Entry 3L71 (X-ray diffraction, 2.84 A resolution); this record covers chains D and E of the 20 polymer chains in the assembly.

== Chain D ==
Name: Mitochondrial cytochrome c1, heme protein
From: Gallus gallus
Notes: EC 1.10.2.2
Reference sequence: D0VX26 (D0VX26_CHICK); numbering as in UniProt (aligned over 1-241)
Amino-acid sequence (241 residues; each row starts with the number of its first residue):
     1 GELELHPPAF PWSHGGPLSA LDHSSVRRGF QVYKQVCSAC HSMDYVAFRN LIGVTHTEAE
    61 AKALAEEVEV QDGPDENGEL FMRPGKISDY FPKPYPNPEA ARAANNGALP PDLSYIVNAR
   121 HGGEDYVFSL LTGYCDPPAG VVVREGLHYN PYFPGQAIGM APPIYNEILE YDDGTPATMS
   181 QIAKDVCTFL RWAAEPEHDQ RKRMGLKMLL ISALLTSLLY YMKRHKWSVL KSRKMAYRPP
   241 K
Bound ions: heme c Fe: His41, Met160
Small-molecule neighbours: heme c (HEC): Val32, Val36, Cys37, Ala39, Cys40, His41, Asn105, Ala108, Leu109, Pro110, Pro111, Leu113, Ile116, Arg120, Tyr126, Val127, Leu130, Leu131, Phe153, Ile158, Gly159, Met160, Pro163, Ile164, Val186, Leu190

== Chain E ==
Name: Cytochrome b-c1 complex subunit Rieske, mitochondrial
From: Gallus gallus
Notes: EC 1.10.2.2
Reference sequence: Q5ZLR5 (UCRI_CHICK); residues 1-196 here correspond to UniProt positions 77-272 (UniProt number = residue number + 76)
Amino-acid sequence (196 residues; row label = number of the first residue in the row):
     1 VHNDVTVPDF SAYRREDVMD ATTSSQTSSE DRKGFSYLVT ATACVATAYA AKNVVTQFIS
    61 SLSASADVLA LSKIEIKLSD IPEGKNVAFK WRGKPLFVRH RTQAEINQEA EVDVSKLRDP
   121 QHDLDRVKKP EWVILVGVCT HLGCVPIANS GDFGGYYCPC HGSHYDASGR IRKGPAPYNL
   181 EVPTYQFVGD DLVVVG
Disulfide bonds: Cys144-Cys160
Bound ions: 2Fe-2S cluster Fe: Cys139, His141, Cys158, His161
Small-molecule neighbours: 2Fe-2S cluster (FES): Cys139, His141, Leu142, Gly143, Cys144, Cys158, Cys160, His161, Gly162, Ser163, Pro175

== How chain D and chain E interact ==
Contacting residue pairs (29; chain D residue first):
  Arg49(D) with Ala66(E); Asp67(E); Ala70(E)
  Lys62(D) with Glu75(E), salt bridge
  Met204(D) with Gln57(E)
  Lys207(D) with Tyr49(E)
  Ile211(D) with Tyr49(E), hydrophobic
  Leu215(D) with Ala43(E); Ala46(E), hydrophobic; Thr47(E)
  Leu218(D) with Val39(E), hydrophobic; Thr42(E); Ala43(E)
  Tyr221(D) with Arg15(E); Phe35(E); Ser36(E), hydrogen bond; Val39(E), hydrophobic
  Met222(D) with Thr40(E); Ala43(E), hydrophobic
  His225(D) with Arg15(E); Ser36(E)
  Ser232(D) with Phe10(E); Tyr13(E)
  Lys234(D) with Pro8(E); Asp9(E); Phe10(E); Tyr13(E)
  Arg238(D) with Asp4(E), hydrogen bond (side chain-backbone); Val5(E)
Other interface residues (no listed pair), chain D (16 interface residues in all): Ser88, Tyr90, Leu214
Other interface residues (no listed pair), chain E (23 interface residues in all): Val1, Leu71

== Summary ==
Chain D and chain E form an interface of 16 and 23 residues respectively, with 2 hydrogen bonds and 1 salt
bridge. Polar contacts include Lys62(D)-Glu75(E), Tyr221(D)-Ser36(E) and Arg238(D)-Asp4(E). Ligands of chain
D: heme c. Ligands of chain E: 2Fe-2S cluster.
Here chain D is Mitochondrial cytochrome c1, heme protein and chain E is Cytochrome b-c1 complex subunit
Rieske, mitochondrial, both from Gallus gallus. Entry 3L71 (Cytochrome BC1 complex from chicken with
azoxystrobin bound) was determined by X-ray diffraction.
